PDB entry 3S3C | X-ray diffraction, 4.00 A resolution | chains A and B of the 3 polymer chains in the assembly

[Chain A]
Name: Cytochrome c oxidase subunit 1
From: Thermus thermophilus
Notes: EC 1.9.3.1
UniProtKB: Q5SJ79 (COX1_THET8); numbering as in UniProt (aligned over 2-562)
Amino-acid sequence (568 residues; numbered -5 to 562; the number before each row is that of its first residue; numbers below 1 keep their minus sign (Met-5 is residue -5)):
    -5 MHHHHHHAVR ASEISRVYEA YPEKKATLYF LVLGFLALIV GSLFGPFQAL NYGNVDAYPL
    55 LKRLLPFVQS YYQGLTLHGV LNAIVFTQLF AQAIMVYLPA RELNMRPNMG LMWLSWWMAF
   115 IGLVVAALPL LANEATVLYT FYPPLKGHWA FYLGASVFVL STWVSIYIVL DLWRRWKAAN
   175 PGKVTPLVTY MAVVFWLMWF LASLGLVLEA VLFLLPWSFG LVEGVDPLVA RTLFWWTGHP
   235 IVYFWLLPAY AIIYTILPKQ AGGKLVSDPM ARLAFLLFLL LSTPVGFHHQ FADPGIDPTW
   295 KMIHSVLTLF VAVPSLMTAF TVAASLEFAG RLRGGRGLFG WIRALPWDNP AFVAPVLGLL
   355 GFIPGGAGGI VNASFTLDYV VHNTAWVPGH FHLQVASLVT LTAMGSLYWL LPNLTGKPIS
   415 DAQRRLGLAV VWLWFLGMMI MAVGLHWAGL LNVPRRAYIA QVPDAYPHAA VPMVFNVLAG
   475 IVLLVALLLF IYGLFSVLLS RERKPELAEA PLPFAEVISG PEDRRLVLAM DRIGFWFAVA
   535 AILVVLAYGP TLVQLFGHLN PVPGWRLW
Disordered / not traced: -5 to 8
Differences from the reference sequence: expression tag (-5 to 1)
Metal / ion sites: heme Fe: His72, His386; Cu ion: His233, His282, His283; heme-as Fe near His384 (its only coordinating residue here)
Ligand contacts:
  - heme-as (HAS): Tyr133, Thr134, Tyr136, Trp229, His233, Val236, Tyr237, Trp239, Leu240, His282, His283, Thr302, Ala306, Ser309, Thr312, Ala313, Ala317, Ile336, Trp341, Val350, Leu353, Leu354, Phe356, Ile357, Gly360, Gly363, Ile364, Asn366, Ala367, Asp372, His376, Val381, His384, Phe385, Gln388, Val389, Val393, Arg449, Arg450
  - heme (HEM): Leu32, Ser36, Gly39, Pro40, Gln42, Ala43, Tyr46, Tyr65, Leu69, His72, Gly73, Asn76, Ala77, Phe80, Leu132, Tyr133, Pro382, Phe385, His386, Val389, Ala390, Thr394, Trp428, Met432, Met435, Leu439, Arg449, Arg450, Ala451, Leu477, Leu481
  - xenon (XE), molecule 1: Val74, Val79, Leu117, Ala120, Ala149, Phe152
  - xenon (XE), molecule 2: Tyr133, Trp229, Gly232, Ile235, Trp239
  - xenon (XE), molecule 3: Tyr146, Ala149, Ser150, Ala204, Leu208
UniProt features mapped onto this chain:
  - binding site (Fe(II)-heme a): His72, His386
  - binding site (Cu cation): His233, Tyr237, His282, His283
  - binding site (heme a3): His384
  - cross-link: His233 to Tyr237 (1'-histidyl-3'-tyrosine (His-Tyr))
Reported in the primary citation:
  - mutagenesis - A120F: unchanged catalytic activity (citing earlier work)

[Chain B]
Name: Cytochrome c oxidase subunit 2
From: Thermus thermophilus
Notes: EC 1.9.3.1
UniProtKB: Q5SJ80 (COX2_THET8); numbering as in UniProt (aligned over 3-168)
Amino-acid sequence (166 residues; numbered 3 to 168; the number before each row is that of its first residue):
     3 DEHKAHKAIL AYEKGWLAFS LAMLFVFIAL IAYTLATHTA GVIPAGKLER VDPTTVRQEG
    63 PWADPAQAVV QTGPNQYTVY VLAFAFGYQP NPIEVPQGAE IVFKITSPDV IHGFHVEGTN
   123 INVEVLPGEV STVRYTFKRP GEYRIICNQY CGLGHQNMFG TIVVKE
Metal / ion sites: dinuclear copper ion: His114, Cys149, Cys153, His157, Met160
UniProt features mapped onto this chain:
  - binding site (Cu cation): His114, Cys149, Cys153, His157

[How chain A and chain B interact]
Contacting residue pairs (96; chain A residue first):
  Tyr66(A) - Tyr152(B)  hydrophobic
  Tyr66(A) - Leu155(B)  hydrophobic
  Tyr66(A) - Gln158(B)  hydrogen bond
  Thr130(A) - Tyr152(B)  hydrogen bond (backbone-side chain)
  Leu132(A) - Tyr152(B)  hydrophobic
  Tyr136(A) - Gln151(B)
  Pro137(A) - Ile113(B)
  Pro138(A) - Asp111(B)
  Pro138(A) - Val112(B)
  Leu139(A) - Val112(B)  hydrophobic
  Leu139(A) - Tyr152(B)  hydrophobic
  Asp220(A) - Arg52(B)  salt bridge
  Pro221(A) - Ile113(B)  hydrophobic
  Leu222(A) - Leu128(B)  hydrophobic
  Arg225(A) - Glu126(B)  salt bridge
  Arg225(A) - Gln151(B)
  Lys258(A) - Glu4(B)  salt bridge
  Val260(A) - His8(B)  hydrogen bond (backbone-side chain)
  Val260(A) - Ile11(B)  hydrophobic
  Met264(A) - Leu12(B)  hydrophobic
  Met264(A) - Glu15(B)
  Ala286(A) - Asn124(B)
  Ala286(A) - Val125(B)
  Ala286(A) - Glu126(B)  hydrogen bond (backbone-backbone)
  Asp287(A) - Pro46(B)
  Asp287(A) - Glu126(B)
  Pro288(A) - Glu126(B)
  Pro288(A) - Leu128(B)
  Pro288(A) - Ser133(B)
  Gly289(A) - Ala47(B)
  Gly289(A) - Gly48(B)
  Gly289(A) - Leu50(B)
  Asp291(A) - Gly48(B)
  Pro292(A) - Ile45(B)  hydrophobic
  Pro292(A) - Pro46(B)
  Pro292(A) - Gly48(B)
  Met296(A) - Ile30(B)
  Met296(A) - Ile33(B)  hydrophobic
  Met296(A) - Ala34(B)
  Leu303(A) - Leu26(B)
  Leu303(A) - Ile33(B)  hydrophobic
  Val307(A) - Leu19(B)  hydrophobic
  Val307(A) - Leu23(B)  hydrophobic
  Val307(A) - Leu26(B)  hydrophobic
  Leu310(A) - Trp18(B)  hydrogen bond (backbone-side chain)
  Met311(A) - Glu15(B)
  Phe314(A) - Ile11(B)
  Phe314(A) - Tyr14(B)  hydrophobic
  Phe314(A) - Glu15(B)
  Phe314(A) - Trp18(B)
  Thr315(A) - Glu15(B)  hydrogen bond
  Ala318(A) - Ile11(B)  hydrophobic
  Ser368(A) - Ile33(B)
  Thr370(A) - Thr36(B)  hydrogen bond
  Tyr373(A) - Ile45(B)
  Tyr373(A) - Pro46(B)
  Tyr373(A) - His117(B)
  Tyr373(A) - Asn122(B)
  Tyr373(A) - Asn124(B)
  His376(A) - Asn124(B)
  His376(A) - Glu126(B)  salt bridge
  His376(A) - Asn150(B)  hydrogen bond (backbone-side chain)
  Asn377(A) - Glu126(B)  hydrogen bond
  Asn377(A) - Asn150(B)  hydrogen bond
  Asn377(A) - Gln151(B)
  Asn446(A) - His117(B)
  Asn446(A) - Glu119(B)
  Asn446(A) - Gly120(B)
  Asn446(A) - Ile148(B)
  Arg450(A) - Gln151(B)
  Arg450(A) - His157(B)
  Tyr452(A) - Gln158(B)
  Val456(A) - Asn159(B)
  Ala459(A) - Arg146(B)  hydrogen bond (backbone-side chain)
  Tyr460(A) - Arg146(B)
  Tyr460(A) - Phe161(B)
  Ile512(A) - Glu4(B)
  Ile512(A) - His8(B)
  Ser513(A) - His8(B)
  Gly514(A) - His8(B)  hydrogen bond (backbone-side chain)
  Pro515(A) - Lys9(B)
  Glu516(A) - Lys9(B)
  Asp517(A) - His8(B)  salt bridge
  His552(A) - Arg52(B)  hydrogen bond (backbone-side chain)
  Asn554(A) - Val53(B)  hydrogen bond (side chain-backbone)
  Asn554(A) - Gly130(B)  hydrogen bond (side chain-backbone)
  Val556(A) - Pro55(B)  hydrophobic
  Val556(A) - Pro129(B)
  Trp559(A) - Asp111(B)
  Trp559(A) - Val112(B)  hydrophobic
  Leu561(A) - Val112(B)  hydrophobic
  Leu561(A) - Tyr152(B)
  Leu561(A) - Cys153(B)
  Leu561(A) - Gly154(B)
  Leu561(A) - Leu155(B)  hydrogen bond (backbone-backbone)
  Trp562(A) - Leu155(B)  hydrophobic
Also at the interface, not in a pair above, chain A (69 interface residues in all): Ser64, Val131, Ser261, Phe285, Ile290, Lys295, Ser299, Val300, Phe304, Phe322, Phe369, Val374, Pro448, Arg449, Gln455, Gln548, Leu549, Pro557
Also at the interface, not in a pair above, chain B (57 interface residues in all): His5, Ser22, Phe29, Leu37, Val44, Thr56, Glu131, Val132

[Summary]
Chain A and chain B form an interface of 69 and 57 residues respectively; the contacts include 16 hydrogen
bonds and 5 salt bridges. Polar contacts include Asp220(A)-Arg52(B), Arg225(A)-Glu126(B) and
Lys258(A)-Glu4(B). Ligands of chain A: heme, heme-as and 3 copies of xenon. The paper reports that A120F of
chain A leaves catalytic activity unchanged.
Chain A is Cytochrome c oxidase subunit 1 and chain B is Cytochrome c oxidase subunit 2, both from Thermus
thermophilus; the structure, Structure of Thermus thermophilus cytochrome ba3 oxidase 360s after Xe
depressurization, was determined by X-ray diffraction together with 3S33, 3S38, 3S39, 3S3A, 3S3B and 3S3D from
the same study.
